Entry 8ZYV (electron microscopy, 3.12 A resolution); this record covers chains B and D of the 7 polymer chains in the assembly.

== Chain B ==
Name: PomB
From: Vibrio alginolyticus
UniProt: O06874 (O06874_VIBAL); residue numbers follow UniProt; this construct covers 1-315
Amino-acid sequence (321 residues; numbered 1 to 321; the number before each row is that of its first residue):
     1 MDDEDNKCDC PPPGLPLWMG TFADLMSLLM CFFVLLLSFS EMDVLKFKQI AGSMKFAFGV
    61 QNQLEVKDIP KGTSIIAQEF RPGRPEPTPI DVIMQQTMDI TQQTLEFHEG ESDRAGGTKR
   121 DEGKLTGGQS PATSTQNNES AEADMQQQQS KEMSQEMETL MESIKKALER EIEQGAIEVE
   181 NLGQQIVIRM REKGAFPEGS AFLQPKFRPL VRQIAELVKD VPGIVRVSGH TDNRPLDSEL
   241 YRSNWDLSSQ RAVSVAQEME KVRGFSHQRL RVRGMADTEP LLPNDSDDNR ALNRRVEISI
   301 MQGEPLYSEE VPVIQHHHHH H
Disordered / not traced: 1-13, 61-321
Differences from the reference sequence: expression tag (316-321)
What the authors report for this chain:
  - binding site for Na+: Leu35
  - specificity-determining residues: Leu35 (by similarity / conservation)

== Chain D ==
Name: Chemotaxis protein PomA
From: Vibrio alginolyticus
UniProt: O06873 (POMA_VIBAL); numbering as in UniProt (aligned over 1-253)
Amino-acid sequence (253 residues; row label = number of the first residue in the row):
     1 MDLATLLGLI GGFAFVIMAM VLGGSIGMFV DVTSILIVVG GSIFVVLMKF TMGQFFGATK
    61 IAGKAFMFKA DEPEDLIAKI VEMADAARKG GFLALEEMEI NNTFMQKGID LLVDGHDADV
   121 VRAALKKDIA LTDERHTQGT GVFRAFGDVA PAMGMIGTLV GLVAMLSNMD DPKAIGPAMA
   181 VALLTTLYGA ILSNMVFFPI ADKLSLRRDQ ETLNRRLIMD GVLAIQDGQN PRVIDSYLKN
   241 YLNEGKRALE IDE
Disordered / not traced: 1-25, 88-99, 252-253
What the authors report for this chain:
  - binding site for Na+: Thr158, Met165, Met179, Thr186
  - specificity-determining residues: Met165, Met179 (by similarity / conservation)

== How chain B and chain D interact ==
Contacting residue pairs (9; chain B residue first):
  Met30(B) - Met179(D)  hydrophobic
  Cys31(B) - Leu183(D)  hydrophobic
  Val34(B) - Ile175(D)  hydrophobic
  Val34(B) - Met179(D)  hydrophobic
  Leu37(B) - Pro172(D)
  Ser38(B) - Pro172(D)
  Ser38(B) - Lys173(D)
  Ser40(B) - Lys173(D)  hydrogen bond (backbone-side chain)
  Glu41(B) - Lys173(D)  salt bridge
Other interface residues (no listed pair), chain B (8 interface residues in all): Phe39

== Summary ==
8 residues of chain B and 5 residues of chain D are in contact, with 1 hydrogen bond and 1 salt bridge. Polar
pairs include Glu41(B)-Lys173(D) and Ser40(B)-Lys173(D). From the paper: a binding site for Na+ at Leu35(B)
and Thr158(D) among others; specificity determinants Leu35(B) and Met165(D) among others.
Chain B is PomB and chain D is Chemotaxis protein PomA, both from Vibrio alginolyticus; the structure,
Bacterial flagellar sodium-driven stator PomA5PomB2 with 100 mM NaCl, was determined by electron microscopy
(same publication as 8ZYW, 8ZYZ, 8ZZ0 and 9IJM).
